Entry 7PEY (electron microscopy, 4.50 A resolution (low resolution: residue-level contacts below are approximate; hydrogen-bond / salt-bridge calls are withheld)); this record covers chains Q and J of the 10 polymer chains in the assembly.

Chain Q:
Protein: Histone H2A type 1-B/E
Source organism: Homo sapiens
UniProtKB: P04908 (H2A1B_HUMAN); residues 0-129 here correspond to UniProt positions 1-130 (UniProt number = residue number + 1)
Amino-acid sequence (147 residues; row label = number of the first residue in the row; numbers below 1 keep their minus sign (His-17 is residue -17)):
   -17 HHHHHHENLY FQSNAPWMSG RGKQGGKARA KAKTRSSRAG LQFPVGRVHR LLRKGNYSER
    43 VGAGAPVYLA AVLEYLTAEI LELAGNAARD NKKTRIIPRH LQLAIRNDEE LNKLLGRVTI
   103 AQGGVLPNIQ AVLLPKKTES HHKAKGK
Unresolved in the structure: -17 to 9, 119-129
Construct notes: expression tag (-17 to -1)
Curated features (UniProtKB/Swiss-Prot):
  - modified residue: Ser1 (N-acetylserine), Arg3 (Citrulline), Lys5 (N6-(2-hydroxyisobutyryl)lysine), Lys9 (N6-(2-hydroxyisobutyryl)lysine), Lys13 (N6-(beta-hydroxybutyryl)lysine), Lys36 (N6-(2-hydroxyisobutyryl)lysine), Lys74 (N6-(2-hydroxyisobutyryl)lysine), Lys75 (N6-(2-hydroxyisobutyryl)lysine), Lys95 (N6-(2-hydroxyisobutyryl)lysine), Gln104 (N5-methylglutamine), Lys118 (N6-(2-hydroxyisobutyryl)lysine), Lys119 (N6-crotonyllysine), Thr120 (Phosphothreonine), Lys125 (N6-crotonyllysine)
  - cross-link (Glycyl lysine isopeptide (Lys-Gly)): Lys13 (interchain with G-Cter in ubiquitin), Lys15 (interchain with G-Cter in ubiquitin), Lys119 (interchain with G-Cter in ubiquitin)

Chain J:
Molecule: 171-nt DNA strand
Source organism: synthetic construct
Sequence (171 nucleotides; each row starts with the number of its first residue):
   181 GGCACTGGAA CAGGATGTAT ATATGTGACA CGTGCCTGGA GACTAGGGAG TAATCCCCTT
   241 GGCGGTTAAA ACGCGGGGGA CAGCGCGTAC GTGCGTTTAA GCGGTGCTAG AGCTGTCTAC
   301 GACCAATTGA GCGGCCTCGG CACCGGGATT CTCCAGGGGA TCCGGATGCT C

Interface between chain Q and chain J:
Pairs across the interface - 19 pairs, chain Q then chain J:
  Arg11(Q) with DA220(J); DG221(J)
  Ala12(Q) with DA222(J)
  Lys13(Q) with DG221(J)
  Ala14(Q) with DA220(J); DG221(J)
  Lys15(Q) with DA220(J); DG221(J)
  Thr16(Q) with DA220(J)
  Arg17(Q) with DA220(J)
  Arg20(Q) with DG221(J)
  Gly28(Q) with DG219(J); DA220(J)
  Arg29(Q) with DG219(J)
  Arg32(Q) with DG218(J); DG219(J)
  Arg42(Q) with DG228(J)
  Arg77(Q) with DC209(J); DA210(J)
Other interface residues (no listed pair), chain Q (14 interface residues in all): Glu41
Other interface residues (no listed pair), chain J (9 interface residues in all): DA229

Overview:
The interface between chain Q and chain J involves 14 residues on one side and 9 on the other.
Chain Q is Histone H2A type 1-B/E (Homo sapiens) and chain J is a 171-nt DNA strand (synthetic construct); the
structure, Nucleosome 3 of the 4x177 nucleosome array containing H1, was determined by electron microscopy
together with 7PET, 7PEU, 7PEV, 7PEW, 7PEX, 7PEZ and 16 further entries from the same study.
